PDB entry 1H3Y | X-ray diffraction, 4.10 A resolution (low resolution: residue-level contacts below are approximate; hydrogen-bond / salt-bridge calls are withheld) | chains A and B

== Chain A (and B) ==
Protein: Ig gamma-1 chain C region
From: Homo sapiens
Notes: fragment: ch2, ch3, residues 225-447; chain B of this document is another copy of the same molecule, construct and numbering; everything in this record applies to it too
Chain sequence (223 residues; row label = number of the first residue in the row):
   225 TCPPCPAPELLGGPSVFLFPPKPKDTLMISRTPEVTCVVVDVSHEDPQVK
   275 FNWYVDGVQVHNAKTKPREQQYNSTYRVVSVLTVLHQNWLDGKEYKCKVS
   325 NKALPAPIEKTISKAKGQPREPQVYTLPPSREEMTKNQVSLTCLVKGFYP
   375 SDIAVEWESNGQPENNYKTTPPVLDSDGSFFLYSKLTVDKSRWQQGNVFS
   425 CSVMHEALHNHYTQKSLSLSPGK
Unresolved in the structure: 225-237, 445-447 (chain B: 225-237, 444-447)
Disulfide bonds: Cys261-Cys321, Cys367-Cys425
Covalently attached groups: glycan linked to Asn297

== How chain A and chain B interact ==
Pairs across the interface - 15 pairs, chain A then chain B:
  Tyr349(A) with Glu357(B)
  Glu356(A) with Lys439(B)
  Glu357(A) with Tyr349(B)
  Ser364(A) with Lys370(B)
  Thr366(A) with Tyr407(B)
  Lys392(A) with Leu398(B); Phe405(B)
  Thr394(A) with Val397(B)
  Leu398(A) with Lys392(B)
  Asp399(A) with Lys409(B)
  Phe405(A) with Lys409(B)
  Tyr407(A) with Thr366(B); Tyr407(B); Lys409(B)
  Lys409(A) with Tyr407(B)
Also at the interface, not in a pair above, chain A (16 interface residues in all): Thr350, Leu351, Gln362, Pro395
Also at the interface, not in a pair above, chain B (17 interface residues in all): Pro352, Ser354, Thr394, Pro395, Asp399, Ser408

== Summary ==
The interface between chain A and chain B involves 16 residues on one side and 17 on the other.
N-acetylglucosamine is covalently linked to Asn297(A).
Both chains are Ig gamma-1 chain C region (Homo sapiens). Entry 1H3Y (Crystal structure of a human IgG1
Fc-fragment,high salt condition) was determined by X-ray diffraction together with 1H3T, 1H3U, 1H3V, 1H3W and
1H3X from the same study.
